3BCC - chains D and H of the 10 polymer chains in the assembly; structure by X-ray diffraction, 3.70 A resolution.

# Chain D
Protein: Ubiquinol cytochrome C oxidoreductase
From: Gallus gallus
Notes: EC 1.10.2.2
Reference sequence: P00125 (CY1_BOVIN); numbering as in UniProt (aligned over 1-241)
Sequence (241 residues; numbered 1 to 241; the number before each row is that of its first residue):
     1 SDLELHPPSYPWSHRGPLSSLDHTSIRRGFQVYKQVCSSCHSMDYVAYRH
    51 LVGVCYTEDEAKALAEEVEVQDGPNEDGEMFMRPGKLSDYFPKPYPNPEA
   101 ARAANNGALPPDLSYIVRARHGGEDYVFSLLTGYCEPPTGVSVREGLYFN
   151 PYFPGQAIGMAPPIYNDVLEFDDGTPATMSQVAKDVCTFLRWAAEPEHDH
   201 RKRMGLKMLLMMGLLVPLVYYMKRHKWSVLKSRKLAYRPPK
Construct notes: conflict Pro17 (Leu in P00125), Val143 (Leu in P00125), Asp167 (Glu in P00125), Val216 (Leu in P00125), Tyr221 (Ala in P00125)
Glycans and other covalent adducts: heme (HEM) linked to Cys37, Cys40
Bound ions: heme Fe: His41, Met160
Small-molecule neighbours: heme (HEM): Val32, Val36, Ser39, His41, Asn105, Ala108, Leu109, Pro110, Pro111, Leu113, Ile116, Arg120, Tyr126, Val127, Leu130, Leu131, Phe153, Ala157, Ile158, Gly159, Met160, Pro163, Val186, Leu190

# Chain H
Protein: Ubiquinol cytochrome C oxidoreductase
From: Gallus gallus
Notes: EC 1.10.2.2
Reference sequence: P00126 (UCRH_BOVIN); numbering as in UniProt (aligned over 1-78)
Sequence (78 residues; each row starts with the number of its first residue):
     1 GDPKEEEEEEEELVDPLTTVREQCEQLEKCVKARERLELCDERVSSRSQT
    51 EEDCTEELFDFLHARDHCVAHKLFNSLK
Not modelled in the structure: 1-12
Construct notes: conflict Phe59 (Leu in P00126)
Cystine bridges: Cys24-Cys68, Cys40-Cys54

# Chain D / chain H interface
Contacting residue pairs (42; chain D residue first):
  Leu3(D) with Phe59(H), hydrophobic
  Glu4(D) with Phe59(H)
  Leu5(D) with Phe59(H), hydrophobic; Leu62(H), hydrophobic; His63(H)
  Pro8(D) with Asp66(H)
  Ser9(D) with Ala70(H)
  Tyr10(D) with Phe74(H), hydrophobic
  Pro11(D) with Ala70(H); Phe74(H)
  Trp12(D) with Phe74(H), hydrophobic
  Arg28(D) with Lys78(H), hydrogen bond (side chain-backbone)
  Thr132(D) with Arg21(H), hydrogen bond (backbone-side chain)
  Pro138(D) with Cys54(H); Thr55(H); Leu58(H)
  Thr139(D) with Asp41(H), hydrogen bond (side chain-backbone); Val44(H); Ser45(H); Asp53(H); Cys54(H), hydrogen bond
  Gly140(D) with Glu52(H); Asp53(H)
  Val141(D) with Asp53(H); Thr55(H)
  Pro151(D) with Phe59(H), hydrophobic; Leu62(H), hydrophobic
  Tyr152(D) with Asp66(H)
  Asn166(D) with Asp15(H)
  Asp167(D) with Leu13(H)
  Thr175(D) with Lys78(H)
  Thr178(D) with Val14(H); Asp15(H); Pro16(H)
  Met179(D) with Asp15(H)
  Ser180(D) with Asp15(H), hydrogen bond (backbone-side chain); Leu17(H); Leu73(H); Leu77(H)
  Gln181(D) with Leu77(H); Lys78(H), hydrogen bond (side chain-backbone)
  Asp185(D) with Lys78(H)
Other interface residues (no listed pair), chain D (32 interface residues in all): Asp22, Phe128, Gly133, Cys135, Glu136, Phe149, Gln156, Lys184
Other interface residues (no listed pair), chain H (26 interface residues in all): Cys40, Glu56, His67

# In short
32 residues of chain D face 26 of chain H across their interface; the contacts include 6 hydrogen bonds. Polar
pairs include Arg28(D)-Lys78(H), Thr132(D)-Arg21(H) and Thr139(D)-Asp41(H). Covalently linked heme: at
Cys37(D). His41(D) and Met160(D) form the heme Fe site.
Chain D is Ubiquinol cytochrome C oxidoreductase and chain H is Ubiquinol cytochrome C oxidoreductase, both
from Gallus gallus; the structure, Stigmatellin and antimycin bound cytochrome BC1 complex from chicken, was
determined by X-ray diffraction together with 2BCC and 1BCC from the same study.
